PDB entry 8BH3 | electron microscopy, 4.55 A resolution (low resolution: residue-level contacts below are approximate; hydrogen-bond / salt-bridge calls are withheld) | chains C and e of the 18 polymer chains in the assembly

# Chain C
Molecule: X-ray repair cross-complementing protein 5
Organism: Homo sapiens
Notes: EC 3.6.4.-
UniProtKB: P13010 (XRCC5_HUMAN); residues 1-732 here = UniProt positions 1-732
Chain sequence (732 residues; numbered 1 to 732; the number before each row is that of its first residue):
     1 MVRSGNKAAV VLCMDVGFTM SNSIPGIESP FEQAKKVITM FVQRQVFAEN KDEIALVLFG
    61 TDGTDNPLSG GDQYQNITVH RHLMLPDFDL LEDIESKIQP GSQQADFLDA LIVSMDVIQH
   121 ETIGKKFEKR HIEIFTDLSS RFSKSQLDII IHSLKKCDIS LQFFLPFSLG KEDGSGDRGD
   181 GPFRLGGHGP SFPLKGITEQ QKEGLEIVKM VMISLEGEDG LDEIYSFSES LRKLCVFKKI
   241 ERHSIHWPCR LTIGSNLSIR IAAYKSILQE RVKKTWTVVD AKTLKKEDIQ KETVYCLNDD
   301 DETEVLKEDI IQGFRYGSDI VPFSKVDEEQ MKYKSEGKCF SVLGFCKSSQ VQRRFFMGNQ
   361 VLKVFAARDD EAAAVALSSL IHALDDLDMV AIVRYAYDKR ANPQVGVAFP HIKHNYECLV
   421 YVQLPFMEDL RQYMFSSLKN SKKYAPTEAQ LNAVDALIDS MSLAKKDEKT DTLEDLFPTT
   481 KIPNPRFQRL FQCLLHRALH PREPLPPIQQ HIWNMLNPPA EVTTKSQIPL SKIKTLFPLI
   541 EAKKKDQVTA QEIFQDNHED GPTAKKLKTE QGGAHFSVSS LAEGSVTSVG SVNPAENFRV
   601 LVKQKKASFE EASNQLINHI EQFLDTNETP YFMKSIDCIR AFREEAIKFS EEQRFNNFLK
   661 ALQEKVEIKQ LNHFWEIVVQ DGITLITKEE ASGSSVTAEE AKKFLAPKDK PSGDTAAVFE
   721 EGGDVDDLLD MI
Disordered / not traced: 1-5, 171-180, 545-592, 707
Curated features (UniProtKB/Swiss-Prot):
  - region: Leu-138 to Leu-165 (Leucine-zipper)
  - motif: Glu-720 to Leu-728 (EEXXXDL motif)
  - modified residue: Lys-144 (N6-acetyllysine), Ser-255 (Phosphoserine), Ser-258 (Phosphoserine), Lys-265 (N6-acetyllysine), Ser-318 (Phosphoserine), Lys-332 (N6-acetyllysine), Thr-535 (Phosphothreonine), Ser-577 (Phosphoserine), Ser-579 (Phosphoserine), Ser-580 (Phosphoserine), Lys-660 (N6-acetyllysine), Lys-665 (N6-acetyllysine), Thr-715 (Phosphothreonine)
  - cross-link (Glycyl lysine isopeptide (Lys-Gly)): Lys-195 (interchain with G-Cter in SUMO2), Lys-532 (interchain with G-Cter in SUMO2), Lys-534 (interchain with G-Cter in SUMO2), Lys-566 (interchain with G-Cter in SUMO2), Lys-568 (interchain with G-Cter in SUMO2), Lys-669 (interchain with G-Cter in SUMO2), Lys-688 (interchain with G-Cter in SUMO2)

# Chain e
Molecule: 28-nt DNA strand
Sequence (28 nucleotides; each row starts with the number of its first residue):
    17 AGCTAATAAA CTAAAAACTA TTATTATG

# Interface between chain C and chain e
Residue-residue contacts (5):
  Lys-265(C) with DT23(e)
  Tyr-397(C) with DT23(e)
  Arg-400(C) with DT23(e); DA24(e)
  Asn-402(C) with DA25(e)
Interface residues without a listed pair, chain C (5 interface residues in all): Ala-401
Interface residues without a listed pair, chain e (4 interface residues in all): DA22

# Overview
5 residues of chain C and 4 residues of chain e are in contact.
Here chain C is X-ray repair cross-complementing protein 5 (Homo sapiens) and chain e is a 28-nt DNA strand.
Entry 8BH3 (DNA-PK Ku80 mediated dimer bound to PAXX) was determined by electron microscopy together with
8ASC, 7ZYG, 8BHV, 8BHY and 7ZWA from the same study.
